PDB entry 8GAM | electron microscopy, 3.46 A resolution | chains M and L of the 15 polymer chains in the assembly

[Chain M]
Protein: Cas7
Organism: Neisseria lactamica
UniProt: A0A378VEU0 (A0A378VEU0_NEILA); numbering as in UniProt (aligned over 2-283)
Chain sequence (283 residues; numbered 2 to 284; the number before each row is that of its first residue):
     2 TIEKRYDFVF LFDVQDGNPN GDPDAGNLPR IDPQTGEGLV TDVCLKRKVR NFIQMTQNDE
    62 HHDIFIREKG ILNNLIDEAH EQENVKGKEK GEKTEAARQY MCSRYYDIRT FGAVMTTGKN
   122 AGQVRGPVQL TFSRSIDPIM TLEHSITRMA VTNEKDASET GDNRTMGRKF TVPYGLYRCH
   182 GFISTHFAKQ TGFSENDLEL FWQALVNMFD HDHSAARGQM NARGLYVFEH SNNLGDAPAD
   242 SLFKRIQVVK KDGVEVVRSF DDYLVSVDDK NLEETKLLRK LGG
Not modelled in the structure: 75-93
Sequence notes: expression tag (284)

[Chain L]
Molecule: Target strand DNA
Sequence (25 nucleotides; row label = number of the first residue in the row):
    34 GCAAGCTGAC CCTGAAGTTC ATCTG

[Chain M / chain L interface]
Residue-residue contacts - 20 pairs, chain M then chain L:
  Lys94(M) with DG58(L), salt bridge to the phosphate
  Thr148(M) with DT40(L), base contact
  Thr153(M) with DC43(L), hydrogen bond to the phosphate; DC44(L), phosphate contact
  Asn154(M) with DC44(L), hydrogen bond to the phosphate
  Ala158(M) with DT40(L), phosphate contact; DG41(L), phosphate contact
  Glu160(M) with DC39(L), sugar contact
  Asp163(M) with DC39(L), sugar contact
  Arg165(M) with DG38(L), base contact; DC39(L), hydrogen bond to the base; DT40(L), sugar contact
  Thr166(M) with DT40(L), base contact; DG41(L), phosphate contact; DA42(L), sugar contact
  Met167(M) with DT40(L), base contact; DG41(L), sugar contact; DA42(L), base contact
  Gly168(M) with DA42(L), base contact
  Arg169(M) with DA42(L), hydrogen bond to the base
Interface residues without a listed pair, chain M (14 interface residues in all): Arg149, Lys156

[Overview]
The interface between chain M and chain L involves 14 residues on one side and 8 on the other, with 4 hydrogen
bonds and 1 salt bridge. Polar pairs include Arg165(M)-DC39(L), Arg169(M)-DA42(L) and Thr153(M)-DC43(L).
Here chain M is Cas7 (Neisseria lactamica) and chain L is Target strand DNA. Entry 8GAM (Exploiting Activation
and Inactivation Mechanisms in Type I-C CRISPR-Cas3 for Genome Editing Applications) was determined by
electron microscopy, deposited together with 8G9S, 8G9T, 8G9U, 8GAF and 8GAN.
